PDB entry 8IA0 | electron microscopy, 2.70 A resolution | chains C1 and CH of the 64 polymer chains in the assembly

Chain C1:
Molecule: 3341-nt RNA strand
Organism: Chaetomium thermophilum
Sequence (3341 nucleotides; row label = number of the first residue in the row):
     1 GGUUGACCUC GGAUCAGGUA GGAGGACCCG CUGAACUUAA GCAUAUCAAU AAGCGGAGGA
    61 AAAGAAACCA ACAGGGAUUG CCCUAGUAAC GGCGAGUGAA GCGGCAACAG CUCAAAUUUG
   121 AAAGCUGGCU UCGGCCCGCG UUGUAAUUUG GAGAGGAUGC UUUGGGCGAG GCUCCUUCUG
   181 AGUUCCCUGG AACGGGACGC CACAGAGGGU GAGAGCCCCG UAUAGUUGGA AGCCAAGCCU
   241 GUGUAAAGCU CCUUCGACGA GUCGAGUAGU UUGGGAAUGC UGCUCAAAAU GGGAGGUAAA
   301 UUUCUUCUAA AGCUAAAUAC CGGCCAGAGA CCGAUAGCGC ACAAGUAGAG UGAUCGAAAG
   361 AUGAAAAGCA CUUUGAAAAG AGGGUUAAAU AGCACGUGAA AUUGUUGAAA GGGAAGCGCU
   421 UGUGACCAGA CUUGCGCCCG GCGGAUCAUC CGGUGUUCUC ACCGGUGCAC UCCGCCGGGC
   481 UCAGGCCAGC AUCGGUUCUG GCGGGGGGAU AAAGGCCCAG GGAAUGUGGC UCCUCCGGGA
   541 GUGUUAUAGC CCUGGGUGUA AUACCCUCGC CGGGACCGAG GACCGCGCUC UGCAAGGAUG
   601 CUGGCGUAAU GGUCACCAGC GACCCGUCUU GAAACACGGA CCAAGGAGUC AAGGUUUUGC
   661 GCGAGUGUUU GGGUGUAAAA CCCGCACGCG UAAUGAAAGU GAACGUAGGU GAGAGCUUCG
   721 GCGCAUCAUC GACCGAUCCU GAUGUAUUCG GAUGGAUUUG AGUAGGAGCG UUAAGCCUUG
   781 GACCCGAAAG AUGGUGAACU AUGCUUGGAU AGGGUGAAGC CAGAGGAAAC UCUGGUGGAG
   841 GCUCGCAGCG GUUCUGACGU GCAAAUCGAU CGUCAAAUCU GAGCAUGGGG GCGAAAGACU
   901 AAUCGAACCA UCUAGUAGCU GGUUACCGCC GAAGUUUCCC UCAGGAUAGC AGUGUCGACC
   961 UUCAGUUUUA UGAGGUAAAG CGAAUGAUUA GGGACUCGGG GGCGAUUUUU AGCCUUCAUC
  1021 CAUUCUCAAA CUUUAAAUAU GUAAGAAGCC CUUGUUACUU AACUGAACGU GGGCAUUCGA
  1081 AUGUAUCGAC ACUAGUGGGC CAUUUUUGGU AAGCAGAACU GGCGAUGCGG GAUGAACCGA
  1141 ACGCGGGGUU AAGGUGCCGG AGUGGACGCU CAUCAGACAC CACAAAAGGC GUUAGUACAU
  1201 CUUGACAGCA GGACGGUGGC CAUGGAAGUC GGAAUCCGCU AAGGACUGUG UAACAACUCA
  1261 CCUGCCGAAU GUACUAGCCC UGAAAAUGGA UGGCGCUCAA GCGUCCCACC CAUACCCCGC
  1321 CCUCAGGGUA GAAACGAUGC CCUGAGGAGU AGGCGGCCGU GGAGGUCAGU GACGAAGCCU
  1381 AGGGCGUGAG CCCGGGUCGA ACGGCCUCUA GUGCAGAUCU UGGUGGUAGU AGCAAAUACU
  1441 UCAAUGAGAA CUUGAAGGAC CGAAGUGGGG AAAGGUUCCA UGUGAACAGC GGUUGGACAU
  1501 GGGUUAGUCG AUCCUAAGCC AUAGGGAAGU UCCGUUUCAA AGGGGCACUC GUGCCCCGUG
  1561 UGGCGAAAGG GAAGCCGGUU AAUAUUCCGG CACCUGGAUG UGGGUUUUGC GCGGCAACGC
  1621 AACUGAACGC GGAGACGACG GCGGGGGCCC CGGGCAGAGU UCUCUUUUCU UCUUAACGGU
  1681 CUAUCACCCU GGAAACAGUU UGUCUGGAGA UAGGGUUUAA UGGCCGGAAG AGCCCGACAC
  1741 UUCUGUCGGG UCCGGUGCGC UCUCGACGUC CCUUGAAAAU CCGCGGGAGG GAAUAAUUCU
  1801 CACGCCAGGU CGUACUCAUA ACCGCAGCAG GUCCCCAAGG UGAACAGCCU CUGGUUGAUA
  1861 GAACAAUGUA GAUAAGGGAA GUCGGCAAAA UAGAUCCGUA ACUUCGGGAA AAGGAUUGGC
  1921 UCUAAGGGUU GGGCACGUUG GGCUUUGGGC GGACGCCCUG GGAGCAGAGG GCCUCUAGCC
  1981 GGGCAACCGG CCGGCGGCCC UCAGCACCCG GGGUUGAAGC CCUUAGCAGG CUUCGGCCGU
  2041 CCGGCGUGCG GUUAACAACC AACUUAGAAC UGGUACGGAC AGGGGGAAUC UGACUGUCUA
  2101 AUUAAAACAU AGCAUUGCGA UGGCCAGAAA GUGGUGUUGA CGCAAUGUGA UUUCUGCCCA
  2161 GUGCUCUGAA UGUCAAAGUG AAGAAAUUCA ACCAAGCGCG GGUAAACGGC GGGAGUAACU
  2221 AUGACUCUCU UAAGGUAGCC AAAUGCCUCG UCAUCUAAUU AGUGACGCGC AUGAAUGGAU
  2281 UAACGAGAUU CCCACUGUCC CUAUCUACUA UCUAGCGAAA CCACAGCCAA GGGAACGGGC
  2341 UUGGCAAAAU CAGCGGGGAA AGAAGACCCU GUUGAGCUUG ACUCUAGUUU GACAUUGUGA
  2401 AAAGACAUAG GAGGUGUAGA AUAGGUGGGA GCUUCGGCGC CAGUGAAAUA CCACUACUCC
  2461 UAUUGUUUUU UUACUUAUUC AAUGAAGCGG GGCUGGACUU GCGUCCAACU UCUGGAGUUA
  2521 AGGUCCUUCG CGGGCCGACC CGGGUUGAAG ACAUUGUCAG GUGGGGAGUU UGGCUGGGGC
  2581 GGCACAUCUG UUAAACCAUA ACGCAGGUGU CCUAAGGGGG GCUCAUGGAG AACAGAAAUC
  2641 UCCAGUAGAA CAAAAGGGUA AAAGUCCCCU UGAUUUUGAU UUUCAGUGUG AAUACAAACC
  2701 AUGAAAGUGU GGCCUAUCGA UCCUUUAGUC CCUCGAAAUU UGAGGCUAGA GGUGCCAGAA
  2761 AAGUUACCAC AGGGAUAACU GGCUUGUGGC GGCCAAGCGU UCAUAGCGAC GUCGCUUUUU
  2821 GAUCCUUCGA UGUCGGCUCU UCCUAUCAUA CCGAAGCAGA AUUCGGUAAG CGUUGGAUUG
  2881 UUCACCCACU AAUAGGGAAC GUGAGCUGGG UUUAGACCGU CGUGAGACAG GUUAGUUUUA
  2941 CCCUACUGAU GAACUCGUCG CAAUGGUAAU UCAGCUUAGU ACGAGAGGAA CCGCUGAUUC
  3001 AGAUAAUUGG UUUUUGCGGU UGUCCGACCG GGCAGUGCCG CGAAGCUACC AUCUGCUGGA
  3061 UAAUGGCUGA ACGCCUCUAA GUCAGAAUCC AUGCCAGAAC GCGACGAUAC UACCCGCACG
  3121 UUGUAGACGU AUAAGAAUAG GCUCCGGCCU CGUAUCCUAG CAGGCGAUUC CUCCGCCGGC
  3181 CUCGAAGUGG CCGUCGGUAA UUCGCGUAUU GCAAUUUAGA CACGCGCGGG AUCAAAUCCU
  3241 UUGCAGACGA CUUAGAUGUG CGAAAGGGUC CUGUAAGCAG UAGAGUAGCC UUGUUGUUAC
  3301 GAUCUGCUGA GGGUAAGCCC UCCUUCGCCU AGAUUUCCCA G
Disordered / not traced: 1-2, 693-706, 847-854, 865-867, 901-905, 987-1028, 1074-1076, 1887-1893, 1914-1917, 2028-2040, 2082-2083, 2095, 2101-2109, 2150-2152, 2207-2242, 2273-2276, 2281, 2359-2362, 2485-2545, 2571-2721, 2753-2756, 2801-2804, 2817-2832, 2900-2903, 2911-2914, 2937-2940, 3338-3341

Chain CH:
Name: Nucleolar GTP-binding protein 1
Organism: Chaetomium thermophilum
UniProt: G0S8F1 (NOG1_CHATD); numbering as in UniProt (aligned over 1-661)
Amino-acid sequence (661 residues; each row starts with the number of its first residue):
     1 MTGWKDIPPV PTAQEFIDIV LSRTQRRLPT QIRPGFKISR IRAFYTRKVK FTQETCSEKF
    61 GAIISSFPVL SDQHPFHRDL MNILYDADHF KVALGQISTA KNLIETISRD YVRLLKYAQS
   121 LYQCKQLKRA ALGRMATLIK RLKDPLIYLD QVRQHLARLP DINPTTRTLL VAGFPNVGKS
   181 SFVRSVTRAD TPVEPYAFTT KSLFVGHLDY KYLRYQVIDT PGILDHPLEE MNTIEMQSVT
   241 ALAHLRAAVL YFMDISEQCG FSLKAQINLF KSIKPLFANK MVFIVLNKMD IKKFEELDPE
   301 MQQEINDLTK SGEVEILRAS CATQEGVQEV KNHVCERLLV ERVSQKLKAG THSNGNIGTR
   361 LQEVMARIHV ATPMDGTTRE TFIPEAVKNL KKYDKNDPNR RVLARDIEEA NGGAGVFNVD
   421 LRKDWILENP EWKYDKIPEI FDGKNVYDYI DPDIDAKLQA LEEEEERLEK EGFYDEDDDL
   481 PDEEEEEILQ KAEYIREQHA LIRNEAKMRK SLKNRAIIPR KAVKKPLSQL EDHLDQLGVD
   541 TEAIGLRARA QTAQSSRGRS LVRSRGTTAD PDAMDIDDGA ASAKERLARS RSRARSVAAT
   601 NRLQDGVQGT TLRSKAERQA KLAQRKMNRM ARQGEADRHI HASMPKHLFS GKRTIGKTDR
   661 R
Disordered / not traced: 1, 478-482, 549-661
Small-molecule neighbours: GTP (guanosine-5'-triphosphate): Phe-174, Pro-175, Asn-176, Val-177, Gly-178, Lys-179, Ser-180, Ser-181, Pro-192, Val-193, Glu-194, Pro-195, Tyr-196, Ala-197, Phe-198, Thr-199, Thr-200, Asn-287, Lys-288, Asp-290, Ile-291, Ser-320, Cys-321, Ala-322

Chain C1 / chain CH interface:
Contacting residue pairs (119; chain C1 residue first):
  A1111(C1) with Tyr-122(CH), stacking on the base
  G1224(C1) with Phe-198(CH), base contact; Lys-201(CH), base contact; Asn-232(CH), hydrogen bond to the phosphate; Ile-234(CH), base contact
  A1252(C1) with Tyr-196(CH), stacking on the base
  A1283(C1) with Gln-25(CH), base contact
  A1284(C1) with Gln-25(CH), base contact
  A1285(C1) with Pro-29(CH), base contact; Gln-31(CH), hydrogen bond to the phosphate
  G1457(C1) with Arg-515(CH), salt bridge to the phosphate
  G1458(C1) with Ser-511(CH), phosphate contact; Leu-512(CH), hydrogen bond to the phosphate; Arg-515(CH), salt bridge to the phosphate
  A1459(C1) with Leu-512(CH), phosphate contact; Lys-513(CH), salt bridge to the phosphate
  G1657(C1) with Lys-521(CH), hydrogen bond to the sugar
  G1659(C1) with Arg-520(CH), salt bridge to the phosphate
  U1660(C1) with Arg-520(CH), salt bridge to the phosphate
  U1661(C1) with Ala-506(CH), phosphate contact
  C1662(C1) with His-499(CH), hydrogen bond to the sugar; Ile-502(CH), phosphate contact; Arg-503(CH), base contact
  C1735(C1) with Lys-521(CH), salt bridge to the phosphate
  G1736(C1) with Lys-521(CH), salt bridge to the phosphate
  G2123(C1) with Ser-353(CH), hydrogen bond to the phosphate
  A2128(C1) with Thr-359(CH), sugar contact
  A2129(C1) with Thr-359(CH), sugar contact; Arg-360(CH), hydrogen bond to the sugar
  G2131(C1) with Asn-163(CH), base contact; Thr-165(CH), hydrogen bond to the base
  U2780(C1) with Pro-34(CH), sugar contact; Gly-35(CH), hydrogen bond to the sugar
  C2783(C1) with Ile-32(CH), sugar contact; Arg-33(CH), hydrogen bond to the sugar; Pro-34(CH), base contact
  U2784(C1) with Thr-30(CH), hydrogen bond to the sugar; Gln-31(CH), base contact; Ile-32(CH), hydrogen bond to the sugar; Arg-33(CH), base contact; Tyr-45(CH), hydrogen bond to the phosphate; Leu-121(CH), phosphate contact
  U2785(C1) with Gln-25(CH), hydrogen bond to the sugar; Thr-30(CH), hydrogen bond to the base; Tyr-45(CH), hydrogen bond to the phosphate; Lys-125(CH), salt bridge to the phosphate
  G2786(C1) with Asp-18(CH), hydrogen bond to the base; Leu-21(CH), base contact; Ser-22(CH), hydrogen bond to the base; Thr-24(CH), phosphate contact; Gln-25(CH), phosphate contact; Thr-30(CH), phosphate contact; Lys-48(CH), salt bridge to the phosphate; Lys-128(CH), salt bridge to the phosphate; Leu-132(CH), sugar contact
  U2787(C1) with Leu-21(CH), sugar contact; Lys-128(CH), salt bridge to the phosphate; Arg-129(CH), salt bridge to the phosphate; Leu-132(CH), phosphate contact; Gly-133(CH), phosphate contact; Ala-136(CH), sugar contact
  G2788(C1) with Arg-129(CH), salt bridge to the phosphate; Ala-130(CH), sugar contact; Gly-133(CH), sugar contact; Arg-134(CH), base contact; Thr-137(CH), hydrogen bond to the base
  U2816(C1) with Arg-134(CH), hydrogen bond to the sugar; Arg-141(CH), hydrogen bond to the base
  A2845(C1) with Gln-25(CH), base contact; Arg-26(CH), sugar contact; Leu-28(CH), base contact; Thr-30(CH), hydrogen bond to the base; Gln-31(CH), base contact
  U2846(C1) with Arg-26(CH), salt bridge to the phosphate
  C2847(C1) with Arg-27(CH), salt bridge to the phosphate
  G2856(C1) with Gln-154(CH), sugar contact; Arg-158(CH), hydrogen bond to the sugar
  C2857(C1) with Arg-153(CH), salt bridge to the phosphate
  A2858(C1) with Lys-5(CH), salt bridge to the phosphate
  G2859(C1) with Lys-5(CH), hydrogen bond to the base
  A2860(C1) with Lys-5(CH), base contact
  C2864(C1) with Ile-19(CH), sugar contact; Arg-23(CH), salt bridge to the phosphate; Lys-59(CH), salt bridge to the phosphate
  G2865(C1) with Arg-23(CH), salt bridge to the phosphate
  G2866(C1) with Arg-26(CH), salt bridge to the phosphate
  G2895(C1) with Arg-27(CH), sugar contact; Leu-28(CH), sugar contact; Pro-29(CH), sugar contact; Arg-47(CH), phosphate contact
  G2896(C1) with Pro-29(CH), phosphate contact; Arg-47(CH), salt bridge to the phosphate
  U2976(C1) with Ala-414(CH), sugar contact
  U2977(C1) with Arg-405(CH), salt bridge to the phosphate
  A2984(C1) with Leu-159(CH), base contact; Pro-160(CH), base contact; Asp-161(CH), hydrogen bond to the base; Arg-188(CH), hydrogen bond to the phosphate; Ala-189(CH), sugar contact; Val-205(CH), sugar contact; Gly-206(CH), sugar contact; His-207(CH), hydrogen bond to the sugar
  G2985(C1) with Thr-2(CH), base contact; Asp-161(CH), hydrogen bond to the base; Arg-188(CH), salt bridge to the phosphate; His-207(CH), hydrogen bond to the sugar; Arg-214(CH), hydrogen bond to the phosphate
  A2986(C1) with Arg-214(CH), salt bridge to the phosphate
  G2993(C1) with Ala-414(CH), base contact; Val-416(CH), sugar contact
  C2994(C1) with Gly-415(CH), hydrogen bond to the sugar; Val-416(CH), sugar contact
  C3025(C1) with Lys-510(CH), hydrogen bond to the sugar; Leu-512(CH), sugar contact; Asn-514(CH), sugar contact
  G3026(C1) with Lys-510(CH), salt bridge to the phosphate
  C3029(C1) with Arg-503(CH), hydrogen bond to the base
  G3032(C1) with Leu-512(CH), sugar contact; Lys-513(CH), sugar contact
Also at the interface, not in a pair above, chain C1 (61 interface residues in all): A1286, A1658, C1851, G2122, A2130, G2789, G2814, U2863, C3028
Also at the interface, not in a pair above, chain CH (81 interface residues in all): Pro-9, Phe-44, His-74, Pro-164, Glu-409, Lys-507, Ile-517, Pro-519

Summary:
Chain C1 and chain CH form an interface of 61 and 81 residues respectively, with 33 hydrogen bonds, 26 salt
bridges and 2 aromatic stacking contacts. Polar contacts include G2131(C1)/Thr-165(CH), U2785(C1)/Thr-30(CH)
and G2786(C1)/Asp-18(CH). Bound to chain CH: GTP.
Chain C1 is a 3341-nt RNA strand and chain CH is Nucleolar GTP-binding protein 1, both from Chaetomium
thermophilum; the structure, Cryo-EM structure of a Chaetomium thermophilum pre-60S ribosomal subunit - State
Puf6, was determined by electron microscopy together with 8I9P, 8I9T, 8I9V, 8I9W, 8I9X, 8I9Y and 8I9Z from the
same study.
